7Z7D - chains B and F of the 6 polymer chains in the assembly; structure by X-ray diffraction, 2.00 A resolution.

# Chain B
Protein: Tubulin beta-2B chain
Source organism: Bos taurus
UniProtKB: Q6B856 (TBB2B_BOVIN); the author numbering skips numbers that UniProt does not, so the offset changes along the chain: 1-42 = UniProt 1-42; 45-360 = UniProt 43-358; 369-455 = UniProt 359-445
Sequence (445 residues; numbered 1 to 455; 10 numbers in that range are skipped by the numbering (no residue carries them; nothing is unmodelled there); the number before each row is that of its first residue):
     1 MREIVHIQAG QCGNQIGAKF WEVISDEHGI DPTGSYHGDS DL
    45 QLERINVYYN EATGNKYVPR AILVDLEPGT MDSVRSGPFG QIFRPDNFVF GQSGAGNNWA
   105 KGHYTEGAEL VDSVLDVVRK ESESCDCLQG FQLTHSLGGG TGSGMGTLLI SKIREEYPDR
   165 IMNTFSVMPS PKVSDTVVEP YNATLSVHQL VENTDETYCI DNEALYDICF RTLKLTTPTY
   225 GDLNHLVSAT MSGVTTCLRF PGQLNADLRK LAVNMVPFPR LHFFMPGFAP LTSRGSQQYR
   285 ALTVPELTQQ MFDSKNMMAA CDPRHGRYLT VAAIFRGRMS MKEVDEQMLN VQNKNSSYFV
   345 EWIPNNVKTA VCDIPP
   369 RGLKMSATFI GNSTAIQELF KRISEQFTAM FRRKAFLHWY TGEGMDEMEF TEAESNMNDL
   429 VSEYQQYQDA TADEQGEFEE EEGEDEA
Not modelled in the structure: 281, 441-455
Metal / ion sites: Mg2+: Gln11 (together with GDP); Ca2+: Glu113 (shared with 1 residue of chain C)
Ligand contacts:
  - 4I2 (N-(4-{2-[3-(trifluoromethyl)anilino]-1,3-thiazol-4-yl}phenyl)acetamide): Gly100, Asn101, Asn102, Lys105, Val182, Trp407
  - GDP (guanosine-5'-diphosphate): Gly10, Gln11, Cys12, Gln15, Ile16, Asp69, Ala99, Asn101, Ser140, Gly142, Gly143, Gly144, Thr145, Gly146, Ser147, Val171, Pro173, Val177, Ser178, Glu183, Asn206, Leu209, Tyr224, Leu227, Asn228
  - vinblastine (VLB; (2alpha,2'beta,3beta,4alpha,5beta)-vincaleukoblastine): Pro175, Lys176, Val177, Ser178, Asp179, Tyr210, Phe214, Thr220, Thr221, Pro222, Thr223, Tyr224, Leu227

# Chain F
Protein: Tubulin beta-2B chain
Source organism: Gallus gallus
UniProtKB: E1BQ43 (E1BQ43_CHICK); residue numbers follow UniProt; this construct covers 1-378
Sequence (384 residues; numbered 1 to 384; the number before each row is that of its first residue):
     1 MYTFVVRDEN SSVYAEVSRL LLATGQWKRL RKDNPRFNLM LGERNRLPFG RLGHEPGLVQ
    61 LVNYYRGADK LCRKASLVKL IKTSPELSES CTWFPESYVI YPTNLKTPVA PAQNGIRHLI
   121 NNTRTDEREV FLAAYNRRRE GREGNVWIAK SSAGAKGEGI LISSEASELL DFIDEQGQVH
   181 VIQKYLEKPL LLEPGHRKFD IRSWVLVDHL YNIYLYREGV LRTSSEPYNS ANFQDKTCHL
   241 TNHCIQKEYS KNYGRYEEGN EMFFEEFNQY LMDALNTTLE NSILLQIKHI IRSCLMCIEP
   301 AISTKHLHYQ SFQLFGFDFM VDEELKVWLI EVNGAPACAQ KLYAELCQGI VDVAISSVFP
   361 LADTGQKTSQ PTSIFIKLHH HHHH
Not modelled in the structure: 106-125, 156-158, 176-178, 232-234, 363-372, 381-384
Differences from the reference sequence: expression tag (379-384)
Metal / ion sites: Mg2+: Glu331 (together with AMP-PCP)
Ligand contacts: AMP-PCP (ACP; phosphomethylphosphonic acid adenylate ester): Lys74, Ile148, Lys150, Gln183, Lys184, Tyr185, Leu186, Lys198, Asp200, Arg202, Arg222, His239, Leu240, Thr241, Asn242, Asp318, Met320, Ile330, Glu331, Asn333

# Interface between chain B and chain F
Residue-residue contacts (12):
  Arg311(B) with Arg31(F)
  Leu333(B) with Pro56(F); Gly57(F)
  Gln336(B) with Arg36(F), hydrogen bond
  Asn337(B) with Arg36(F), hydrogen bond; Gly57(F); Leu58(F)
  Lys338(B) with Met1(F)
  Ser340(B) with Leu30(F); Asn34(F), hydrogen bond
  Glu345(B) with Arg31(F), salt bridge
  Asn349(B) with Arg36(F)
Also at the interface, not in a pair above, chain B (9 interface residues in all): Ala440
Also at the interface, not in a pair above, chain F (10 interface residues in all): Thr3, Asp33

# In short
Chain B and chain F form an interface of 9 and 10 residues respectively, with 3 hydrogen bonds and 1 salt
bridge. Polar pairs include Glu345(B)-Arg31(F), Gln336(B)-Arg36(F) and Asn337(B)-Arg36(F). Bound to chain B:
GDP, vinblastine and compound 4I2. Bound to chain F: AMP-PCP.
Chain B is Tubulin beta-2B chain (Bos taurus) and chain F is Tubulin beta-2B chain (Gallus gallus); the
structure, Tubulin-Todalam-Vinblastine-complex, was determined by X-ray diffraction together with 5SB3, 5SB4,
5SB5, 5SB6 and 5SB7 from the same study.
